PDB entry 3DYO | X-ray diffraction, 1.80 A resolution | chains A and D of the 4 polymer chains in the assembly

Chain A (and D):
Name: Beta-galactosidase
Source organism: Escherichia coli K12
Notes: EC 3.2.1.23; chain D of this document is another copy of the same molecule, construct and numbering; everything in this record applies to it too
UniProtKB: P00722 (BGAL_ECOLI); residues 9-1023 here correspond to UniProt positions 10-1024 (UniProt number = residue number + 1)
Sequence (1023 residues; each row starts with the number of its first residue):
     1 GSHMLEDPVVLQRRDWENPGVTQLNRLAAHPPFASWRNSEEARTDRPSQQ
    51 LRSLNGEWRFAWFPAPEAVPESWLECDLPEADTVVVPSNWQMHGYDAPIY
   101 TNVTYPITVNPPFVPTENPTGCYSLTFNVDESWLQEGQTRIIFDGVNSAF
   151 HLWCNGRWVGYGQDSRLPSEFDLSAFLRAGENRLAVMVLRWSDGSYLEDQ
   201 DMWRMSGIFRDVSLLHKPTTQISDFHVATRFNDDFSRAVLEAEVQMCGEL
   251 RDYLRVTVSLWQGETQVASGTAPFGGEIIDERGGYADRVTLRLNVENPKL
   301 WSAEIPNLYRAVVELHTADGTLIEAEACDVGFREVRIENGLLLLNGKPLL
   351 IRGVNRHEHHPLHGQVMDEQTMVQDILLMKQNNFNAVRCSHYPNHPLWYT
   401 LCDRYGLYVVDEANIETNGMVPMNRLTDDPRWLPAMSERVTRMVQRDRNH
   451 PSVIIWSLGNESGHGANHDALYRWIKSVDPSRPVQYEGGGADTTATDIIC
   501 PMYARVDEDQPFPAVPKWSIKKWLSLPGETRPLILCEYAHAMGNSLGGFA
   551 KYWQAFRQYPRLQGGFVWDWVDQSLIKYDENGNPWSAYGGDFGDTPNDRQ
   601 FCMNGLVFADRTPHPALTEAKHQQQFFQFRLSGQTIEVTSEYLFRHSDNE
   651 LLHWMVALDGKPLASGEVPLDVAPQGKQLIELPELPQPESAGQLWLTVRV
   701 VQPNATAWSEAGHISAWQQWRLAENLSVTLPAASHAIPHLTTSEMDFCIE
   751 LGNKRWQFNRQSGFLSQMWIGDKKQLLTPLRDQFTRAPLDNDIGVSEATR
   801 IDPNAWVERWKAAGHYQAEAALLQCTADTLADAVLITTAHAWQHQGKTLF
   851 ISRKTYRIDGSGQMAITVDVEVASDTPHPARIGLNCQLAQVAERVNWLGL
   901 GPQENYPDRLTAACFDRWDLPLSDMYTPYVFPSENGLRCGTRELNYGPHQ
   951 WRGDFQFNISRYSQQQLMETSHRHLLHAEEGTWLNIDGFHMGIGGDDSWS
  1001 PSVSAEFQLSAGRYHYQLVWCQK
Not modelled in the structure: 1-12
Differences from the reference sequence: expression tag (1-8); engineered mutation Asn-418 (His419 in P00722)
UniProt features mapped onto this chain:
  - active site: Glu-461 (Proton donor), Glu-537 (Nucleophile)
  - binding site (substrate): Asn-102, Asp-201, Glu-461, Glu-537 to His-540, Asn-604, Trp-999
  - binding site (Na(+)): Asp-201, Phe-601, Asn-604
  - binding site (Mg(2+)): Glu-416, Glu-461, Asn-597
  - site: His-357 (Transition state stabilizer), His-391 (Transition state stabilizer), Trp-999 (Important for ensuring that an appropriate proportion of lactose is converted to allolactose)
Ion coordination: Mg2+ site 1: Asp-15, Asn-18, Val-21, Gln-163, Asp-193; Na+ site 1: Asp-201, Phe-601, Asn-604 (together with 1-methylethyl 1-thio-galactoside); Mg2+ site 2: Glu-416, Asn-418, Glu-461; Na+ site 2: Phe-556, Tyr-559, Leu-562; Na+ site 3 near Asn-597 (its only coordinating residue here); Mg2+ site 3 near Gln-718 (its only coordinating residue here); Na+ site 4: Pro-932, Leu-967, Thr-970
Small-molecule neighbours:
  - 1-methylethyl 1-thio-galactoside (IPT; 1-methylethyl 1-thio-beta-D-galactopyranoside), molecule 1: Asn-102, Val-103, Asp-201, Glu-461, Met-502, Tyr-503, Glu-537, His-540, Trp-568, Phe-601, Asn-604, Val-795, Trp-999
  - 1-methylethyl 1-thio-galactoside (IPT), molecule 2: Arg-230, Phe-231, Asn-232, Arg-237, Ala-238, Val-239
  - 1-methylethyl 1-thio-galactoside (IPT), molecule 3: Glu-304, Ile-305, Pro-306, Tyr-642, Arg-645, Asp-648, Glu-650, Gln-702, Thr-706, Trp-708
From the paper describing this entry:
  - binding site for 1-methylethyl 1-thio-galactoside: Asn-102
  - mutagenesis - H418N: decreased binding to 1-methylethyl 1-thio-galactoside
  - catalytic residues: Glu-461, Glu-537 (citing earlier work)
  - mutagenesis - H418N (8x): decreased binding to Na+
  - mutagenesis - H418N: increased binding to Mg2+
  - mutagenesis - H418N: decreased catalytic activity
  - mutagenesis - H418N: decreased binding to IPTG

Interface between chain A and chain D:
Contacting residue pairs - 73 pairs, chain A then chain D:
  Arg-13(A) with Arg-13(D); Asp-15(D), salt bridge; Leu-24(D)
  Asp-15(A) with Arg-13(D), salt bridge
  Gly-20(A) with Gly-20(D)
  Leu-24(A) with Arg-13(D)
  Arg-26(A) with Arg-431(D), hydrogen bond (backbone-side chain)
  Val-103(A) with Arg-282(D)
  Ile-278(A) with Ala-514(D)
  Ile-279(A) with Pro-422(D), hydrophobic; Ala-514(D); Val-515(D)
  Asp-280(A) with Pro-422(D); Met-423(D), hydrogen bond (side chain-backbone); Asn-424(D), hydrogen bond (side chain-backbone); Gly-463(D); Val-515(D)
  Glu-281(A) with Met-423(D); Val-515(D)
  Arg-282(A) with Val-103(D); Asn-418(D), hydrogen bond (side chain-backbone); Gly-419(D), hydrogen bond (side chain-backbone); Met-420(D), hydrogen bond (side chain-backbone); Val-421(D); Met-423(D)
  Gly-283(A) with Pro-422(D)
  Gly-284(A) with Pro-422(D)
  Tyr-285(A) with Pro-422(D), hydrophobic; Asn-424(D), hydrogen bond; Arg-425(D); Asp-428(D)
  Asp-287(A) with Arg-425(D), salt bridge
  Asn-418(A) with Arg-282(D), hydrogen bond (backbone-side chain)
  Gly-419(A) with Arg-282(D), hydrogen bond (backbone-side chain)
  Met-420(A) with Arg-282(D), hydrogen bond (backbone-side chain)
  Val-421(A) with Arg-282(D)
  Pro-422(A) with Ile-279(D), hydrophobic; Asp-280(D); Arg-282(D); Gly-283(D); Gly-284(D); Tyr-285(D), hydrophobic
  Met-423(A) with Asp-280(D), hydrogen bond (backbone-side chain); Glu-281(D); Arg-282(D)
  Asn-424(A) with Ile-279(D); Asp-280(D), hydrogen bond (backbone-side chain); Tyr-285(D), hydrogen bond
  Arg-425(A) with Tyr-285(D); Asp-287(D), salt bridge
  Pro-430(A) with Gln-445(D)
  Arg-431(A) with Arg-26(D), hydrogen bond (side chain-backbone); Ala-28(D)
  Pro-434(A) with Pro-434(D), hydrophobic
  Gln-445(A) with Pro-430(D)
  Gly-463(A) with Asp-280(D)
  Ala-466(A) with Trp-474(D); Val-478(D), hydrophobic
  Asp-469(A) with Arg-473(D); Ser-477(D), hydrogen bond
  Ala-470(A) with Ala-470(D)
  Arg-473(A) with Asp-469(D); Arg-473(D); Thr-494(D)
  Trp-474(A) with Ala-466(D)
  Ser-477(A) with Asp-469(D), hydrogen bond
  Val-478(A) with Ala-466(D), hydrophobic
  Pro-513(A) with Ile-278(D), hydrophobic
  Ala-514(A) with Ile-278(D); Ile-279(D)
  Val-515(A) with Ile-279(D); Asp-280(D); Glu-281(D)
Interface residues without a listed pair, chain A (52 interface residues in all): Asn-18, Val-21, Gln-23, Leu-27, Ala-28, Ala-286, Asp-428, Leu-433, Ser-437, Thr-441, Asn-467, Glu-487, Thr-494, Lys-517
Interface residues without a listed pair, chain D (51 interface residues in all): Asn-18, Val-21, Leu-27, Ala-286, Leu-433, Ser-437, Thr-441, Asn-467, Glu-487, Pro-513, Lys-517

Overview:
52 residues of chain A and 51 residues of chain D are in contact, with 16 hydrogen bonds and 4 salt bridges.
Among the polar pairs are Arg-13(A)/Asp-15(D), Asp-287(A)/Arg-425(D) and Arg-26(A)/Arg-431(D). Chain A binds 3
copies of 1-methylethyl 1-thio-galactoside. The paper reports catalytic residues Glu-461(A) and Glu-537(A);
H418N of chain A reduces binding to 1-methylethyl 1-thio-galactoside.
Chain A and chain D are both Beta-galactosidase (Escherichia coli K12); the structure, E. coli (lacZ)
beta-galactosidase (H418N) in complex with IPTG, was determined by X-ray diffraction (same publication as
3E1F, 3DYM and 3DYP).
